PDB entry 9EOZ | electron microscopy, 3.10 A resolution | chains H and Z of the 11 polymer chains in the assembly

# Chain H
Molecule: Histone H2B type 1-C/E/F/G/I
Organism: Homo sapiens
UniProtKB: P62807 (H2B1C_HUMAN); residues -2 to 122 here correspond to UniProt positions 2-126 (UniProt number = residue number + 4)
Amino-acid sequence (125 residues; each row starts with the number of its first residue; numbers below 1 keep their minus sign (Pro-2 is residue -2)):
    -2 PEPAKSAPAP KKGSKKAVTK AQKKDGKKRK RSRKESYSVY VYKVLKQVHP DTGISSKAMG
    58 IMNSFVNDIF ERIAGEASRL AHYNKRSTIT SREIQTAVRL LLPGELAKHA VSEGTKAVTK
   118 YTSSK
Disordered / not traced: -2 to 28, 122

# Chain Z
Molecule: Widom 601 DNA
Sequence (145 nucleotides; each row starts with the number of its first residue):
     1 ATCGATGTAT ATATCTGACA CGTGCCTGGA GACTAGGGAG TAATCCCCTT GGCGGTTAAA
    61 ACGCGGGGGA CAGCGCGTAC GTGCGTTTAA GCGGTGCTAG AGCTGTCTAC GACCAATTGA
   121 GCGGCCTCGG CACCGGGATT CTGAT
Disordered / not traced: 145
Modified residues: 8OG (8-oxo-2'-deoxy-guanosine-5'-monophosphate) at position 137

# Interface between chain H and chain Z
Residue-residue contacts (15; chain H residue first):
  Ser29(H) - DC103(Z)  hydrogen bond to the phosphate
  Arg30(H) - DT27(Z)  salt bridge to the phosphate
  Tyr39(H) - DA20(Z)  phosphate contact
  Tyr39(H) - DC21(Z)  phosphate contact
  Lys43(H) - DC21(Z)  salt bridge to the phosphate
  Gly50(H) - DA20(Z)  phosphate contact
  Ile51(H) - DC19(Z)  sugar contact
  Ile51(H) - DA20(Z)  hydrogen bond to the phosphate
  Ser52(H) - DC19(Z)  phosphate contact
  Ser53(H) - DC19(Z)  hydrogen bond to the phosphate
  Arg83(H) - DA39(Z)  phosphate contact
  Arg83(H) - DG40(Z)  salt bridge to the phosphate
  Ser84(H) - DG38(Z)  hydrogen bond to the phosphate
  Ser84(H) - DA39(Z)  hydrogen bond to the phosphate
  Thr85(H) - DA39(Z)  hydrogen bond to the phosphate
Other interface residues (no listed pair), chain H (12 interface residues in all): Lys54

# In short
The interface between chain H and chain Z involves 12 residues on one side and 8 on the other, with 6 hydrogen
bonds and 3 salt bridges. Among the polar pairs are Ser29(H)-DC103(Z), Ile51(H)-DA20(Z) and Ser53(H)-DC19(Z).
Chain H is Histone H2B type 1-C/E/F/G/I (Homo sapiens) and chain Z is Widom 601 DNA; the structure, Human OGG1
bound to a nucleosome core particle with 8-oxodGuo lesion at SHL6.0, was determined by electron microscopy.
